7UZJ - chains I and P of the 20 polymer chains in the assembly; structure by electron microscopy, 3.30 A resolution.

Chain I:
Molecule: V-type proton ATPase subunit E 1
Organism: Rattus norvegicus
Reference sequence: Q6PCU2 (VATE1_RAT); residues 1-226 here = UniProt positions 1-226
Sequence (226 residues; row label = number of the first residue in the row):
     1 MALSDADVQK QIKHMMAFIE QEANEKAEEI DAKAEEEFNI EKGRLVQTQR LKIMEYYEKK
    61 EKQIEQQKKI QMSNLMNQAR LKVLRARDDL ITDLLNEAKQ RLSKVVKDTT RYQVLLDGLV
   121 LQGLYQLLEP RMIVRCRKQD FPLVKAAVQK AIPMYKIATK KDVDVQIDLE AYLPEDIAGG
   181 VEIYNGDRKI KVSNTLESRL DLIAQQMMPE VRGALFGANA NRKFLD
Not modelled in the structure: 1-8
Swiss-Prot annotation at these positions:
  - modified residue: Ala2 (N-acetylalanine), Tyr56 (Phosphotyrosine)

Chain P:
Molecule: V-type proton ATPase subunit H
Organism: Rattus norvegicus
Reference sequence: A0A0G2K9J2 (A0A0G2K9J2_RAT); numbering as in UniProt (aligned over 1-483)
Sequence (483 residues; numbered 1 to 483; the number before each row is that of its first residue):
     1 MTKMDIRGAV DAAVPTNIIA AKAAEVRANK VNWQSYLQGQ MISAEDCEFI QRFEMKRCSE
    61 EKQEMLQTEG SQCAKTFINL MTHISKEQTV QYILTMVDDM LQENHQRVSI FFDYAKRSKS
   121 TAWPYFLPML NRQDPFTVHM AARIIAKLAA WGKELMEGSD LNYYFNWIKT QLSSQKLRGS
   181 GVAVETGTIS ASDSSQYVQC VAGCLQLMLR VNEYRFAWVE ADGVNCIMGV LSNKCGFQLQ
   241 YQMIFSIWLL AFSPQMCEHL RRYNIIPVLS DILQESVKEK VTRIILAAFR NFLEKSTERE
   301 TRQEYALAMI QCKVLKQLEN LEQQKYDDED ISEDIKFLLE KLGESVQDLS SFDEYSSELK
   361 SGRLEWSPVH KSEKFWRENA VRLNEKNYEL LKILTKLLEV SDDPQVLAVA AHDVGEYVRH
   421 YPRGKRVIEQ LGGKQLVMNH MHHEDQQVRY NALLAVQKLM VHNWEYLGKQ LQSEQPQTAA
   481 ARS
Not modelled in the structure: 1-16, 176-191, 463-483

Chain I / chain P interface:
Pairs across the interface (24; chain I residue first):
  Lys10(I) - Glu25(P)  salt bridge
  Lys13(I) - Ala24(P)
  Ala17(I) - Ala20(P)  hydrophobic
  Phe18(I) - Gln238(P)
  Glu22(I) - Lys280(P)  salt bridge
  Asn24(I) - Gln102(P)
  Glu25(I) - Tyr241(P)  hydrogen bond (backbone-side chain)
  Glu25(I) - Gln242(P)  hydrogen bond
  Glu25(I) - Phe245(P)
  Glu25(I) - Lys280(P)  salt bridge
  Lys26(I) - Arg283(P)
  Glu28(I) - Arg210(P)  salt bridge
  Glu28(I) - Phe245(P)
  Glu29(I) - Tyr241(P)  hydrogen bond
  Glu29(I) - Phe245(P)
  Glu29(I) - Trp248(P)
  Glu29(I) - Arg283(P)  salt bridge
  Ala32(I) - Trp248(P)  hydrophobic
  Ala32(I) - Phe252(P)
  Lys33(I) - Trp248(P)
  Lys33(I) - Asp330(P)  salt bridge
  Lys33(I) - Asp334(P)  salt bridge
  Glu35(I) - Arg210(P)  salt bridge
  Glu36(I) - Lys295(P)  salt bridge
Other interface residues (no listed pair), chain I (17 interface residues in all): His14, Gln21, Asp31
Other interface residues (no listed pair), chain P (21 interface residues in all): Asn17, Trp151, Leu207, Leu249, Ile284

Overview:
17 residues of chain I face 21 of chain P across their interface, with 3 hydrogen bonds and 9 salt bridges.
Among the polar pairs are Lys10(I)-Glu25(P), Glu22(I)-Lys280(P) and Glu25(I)-Lys280(P).
Chain I is V-type proton ATPase subunit E 1 and chain P is V-type proton ATPase subunit H, both from Rattus
norvegicus; the structure, Rat Kidney V1 complex with SidK and NCOA7B, State 1, was determined by electron
microscopy.
